8CDM - chains A and E of the 3 polymer chains in the assembly; structure by X-ray diffraction, 2.35 A resolution.

== Chain A ==
Molecule: Myosin-A
Organism: Plasmodium falciparum
Reference sequence: Q8IDR3 (MYOA_PLAF7); numbering as in UniProt (aligned over 1-818)
Sequence (818 residues; numbered 1 to 818; the number before each row is that of its first residue):
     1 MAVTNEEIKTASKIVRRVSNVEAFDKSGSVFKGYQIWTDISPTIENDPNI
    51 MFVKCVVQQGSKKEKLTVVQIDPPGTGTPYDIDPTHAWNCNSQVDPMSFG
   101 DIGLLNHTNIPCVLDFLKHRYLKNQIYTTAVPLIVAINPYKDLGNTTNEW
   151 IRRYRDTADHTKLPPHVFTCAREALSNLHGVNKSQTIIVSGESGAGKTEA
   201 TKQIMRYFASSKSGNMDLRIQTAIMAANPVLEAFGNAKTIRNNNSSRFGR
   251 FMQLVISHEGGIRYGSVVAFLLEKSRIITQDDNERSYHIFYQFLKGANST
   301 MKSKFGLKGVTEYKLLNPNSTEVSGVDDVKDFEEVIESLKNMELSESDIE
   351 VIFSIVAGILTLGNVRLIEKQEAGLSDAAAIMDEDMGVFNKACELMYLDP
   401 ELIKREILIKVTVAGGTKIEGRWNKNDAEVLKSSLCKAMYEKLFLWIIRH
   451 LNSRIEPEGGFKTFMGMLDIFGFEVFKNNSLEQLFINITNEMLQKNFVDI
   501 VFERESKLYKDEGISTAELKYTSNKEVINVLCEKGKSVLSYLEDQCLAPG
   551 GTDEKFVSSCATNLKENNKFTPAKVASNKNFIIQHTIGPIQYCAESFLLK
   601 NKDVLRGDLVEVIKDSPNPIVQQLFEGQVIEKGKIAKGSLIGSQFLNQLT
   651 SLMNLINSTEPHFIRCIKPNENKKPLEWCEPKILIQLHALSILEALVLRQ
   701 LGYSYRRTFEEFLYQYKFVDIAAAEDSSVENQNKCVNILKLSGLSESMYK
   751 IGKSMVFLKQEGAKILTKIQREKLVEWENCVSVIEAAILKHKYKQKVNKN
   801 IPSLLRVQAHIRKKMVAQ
Disordered / not traced: 1, 371-377, 632-633
Modified residues: Ser19 (phosphoserine; SEP)
UniProt features mapped onto this chain:
  - region: Pro661 to Glu671 (Actin-binding)
  - binding site (ATP): Gly191 to Thr198
  - modified residue: Ser19 (Phosphoserine)
Ligand contacts: KQ0 (1-(4-methoxyphenyl)-N-[(3-thiophen-2-yl-1H-pyrazol-4-yl)methyl]cyclopropan-1-amine): Ser246, Arg247, Phe248, Gly249, Phe270, Leu271, Leu272, Glu273, Asp469, Ile470, Phe471, Glu482, Phe485, Ile486, Thr489, Ile641, Phe645
Reported in the primary citation:
  - binding site for KQ0: Phe471
  - specificity-determining residues: Phe270, Phe471, Leu481, Phe485, Phe645 (by similarity / conservation)
  - mutagenesis - F270Y/F471A/F645H (from 3.6 to 52 uM): decreased binding to KQ0
  - catalytic residues: Glu474 (citing earlier work)

== Chain E ==
Molecule: Myosin essential light chain ELC
Organism: Plasmodium falciparum
Reference sequence: A0A2I0BQX1 (A0A2I0BQX1_PLAFO); residues 1-134 here = UniProt positions 1-134
Sequence (134 residues; numbered 1 to 134; the number before each row is that of its first residue):
     1 MASDMEEKFREAFILFSSCSDHIEMYKFFELMNSFGIILTNDEKAALPND
    51 INMDYWLNFAKKHYNYEQPFKHINNVNEQNTNVQIKIDNFLGIMKALDTR
   101 LTESDLNILLQITNPENKSTLNLKTVSQKLTESI
Disordered / not traced: 1, 80-82

== Interface between chain A and chain E ==
Pairs across the interface (69; chain A residue first):
  Lys32(A) - Met25(E)
  Lys32(A) - Tyr26(E)
  Lys32(A) - Phe29(E)
  Lys32(A) - Lys44(E)
  Lys32(A) - Ala45(E)  hydrogen bond (side chain-backbone)
  Lys32(A) - Leu47(E)  hydrogen bond (side chain-backbone)
  Lys32(A) - Asn49(E)  hydrogen bond
  Gly33(A) - Met25(E)
  Gly33(A) - Tyr26(E)
  Tyr34(A) - Tyr26(E)
  Gln35(A) - Tyr26(E)
  Ile71(A) - Glu24(E)
  Ser92(A) - Tyr26(E)
  Gln93(A) - Tyr26(E)
  Gln93(A) - Glu30(E)
  Gln93(A) - Arg100(E)
  Tyr714(A) - Asp88(E)  hydrogen bond
  Tyr714(A) - Leu91(E)
  Tyr714(A) - Lys95(E)  hydrogen bond
  Lys717(A) - Asn89(E)  hydrogen bond
  Phe718(A) - Ile93(E)  hydrophobic
  Gln770(A) - Ala96(E)
  Arg771(A) - Leu97(E)  hydrogen bond (side chain-backbone)
  Arg771(A) - Asp98(E)
  Leu774(A) - Ile93(E)  hydrophobic
  Leu774(A) - Ala96(E)  hydrophobic
  Leu774(A) - Leu97(E)
  Trp777(A) - Ile85(E)  hydrophobic
  Trp777(A) - Ile93(E)
  Trp777(A) - Leu97(E)  hydrophobic
  Trp777(A) - Leu123(E)  hydrophobic
  Glu778(A) - Leu97(E)
  Asn779(A) - Ile38(E)
  Cys780(A) - His72(E)
  Val781(A) - Leu97(E)  hydrophobic
  Val781(A) - Thr99(E)
  Ser782(A) - Asn33(E)
  Val783(A) - Asn33(E)
  Val783(A) - Gly36(E)
  Val783(A) - Phe70(E)  hydrophobic
  Val783(A) - Ile73(E)  hydrophobic
  Ile784(A) - Ile73(E)  hydrophobic
  Ile784(A) - Phe90(E)  hydrophobic
  Ile784(A) - Leu109(E)  hydrophobic
  Glu785(A) - Thr99(E)
  Glu785(A) - Arg100(E)  hydrogen bond (side chain-backbone)
  Glu785(A) - Leu101(E)
  Ala786(A) - Glu30(E)
  Ala786(A) - Asn33(E)
  Ala786(A) - Ser34(E)
  Ala787(A) - Ser34(E)
  Ala787(A) - Leu130(E)  hydrophobic
  Ile788(A) - Leu101(E)  hydrophobic
  Ile788(A) - Leu109(E)  hydrophobic
  Leu789(A) - Glu30(E)
  Leu789(A) - Arg100(E)
  Lys790(A) - Ala12(E)
  Lys790(A) - Leu15(E)
  Lys790(A) - Phe16(E)
  Lys790(A) - Ser34(E)
  Lys790(A) - Phe35(E)
  Lys792(A) - Asp105(E)  salt bridge
  Tyr793(A) - Leu15(E)  hydrophobic
  Tyr793(A) - Phe16(E)  hydrophobic
  Tyr793(A) - Lys27(E)  hydrogen bond
  Tyr793(A) - Arg100(E)  hydrogen bond
  Lys794(A) - Glu11(E)  salt bridge
  Lys794(A) - Leu15(E)
  Val797(A) - Leu15(E)  hydrophobic
Also at the interface, not in a pair above, chain A (36 interface residues in all): Val56, Gln58, Gln59, Glu725, His791
Also at the interface, not in a pair above, chain E (46 interface residues in all): Pro48, Lys86, Gly92, Met94, Ile108, Val126, Ile134

== Overview ==
Chain A and chain E form an interface of 36 and 46 residues respectively; the contacts include 10 hydrogen
bonds and 2 salt bridges. Among the polar pairs are Lys792(A)-Asp105(E), Lys794(A)-Glu11(E) and
Lys32(A)-Ala45(E). Bound to chain A: compound KQ0. The paper reports the catalytic residue Glu474(A);
F270Y/F471A/F645H of chain A reduce binding to KQ0.
Chain A is Myosin-A and chain E is Myosin essential light chain ELC, both from Plasmodium falciparum; the
structure, Plasmodium falciparum Myosin A full-length, post-rigor state complexed to the inhibitor KNX-002,
was determined by X-ray diffraction (same publication as 8A12 and 8CDQ).
